Entry 8DHA (electron microscopy, 3.80 A resolution); this record covers chains B and C of the 3 polymer chains in the assembly.

Chain B:
Protein: Leptin receptor
From: Mus musculus
Reference sequence: P48356 (LEPR_MOUSE); residue numbers follow UniProt; this construct covers 330-839
Chain sequence (555 residues; numbered 330 to 884; the number before each row is that of its first residue):
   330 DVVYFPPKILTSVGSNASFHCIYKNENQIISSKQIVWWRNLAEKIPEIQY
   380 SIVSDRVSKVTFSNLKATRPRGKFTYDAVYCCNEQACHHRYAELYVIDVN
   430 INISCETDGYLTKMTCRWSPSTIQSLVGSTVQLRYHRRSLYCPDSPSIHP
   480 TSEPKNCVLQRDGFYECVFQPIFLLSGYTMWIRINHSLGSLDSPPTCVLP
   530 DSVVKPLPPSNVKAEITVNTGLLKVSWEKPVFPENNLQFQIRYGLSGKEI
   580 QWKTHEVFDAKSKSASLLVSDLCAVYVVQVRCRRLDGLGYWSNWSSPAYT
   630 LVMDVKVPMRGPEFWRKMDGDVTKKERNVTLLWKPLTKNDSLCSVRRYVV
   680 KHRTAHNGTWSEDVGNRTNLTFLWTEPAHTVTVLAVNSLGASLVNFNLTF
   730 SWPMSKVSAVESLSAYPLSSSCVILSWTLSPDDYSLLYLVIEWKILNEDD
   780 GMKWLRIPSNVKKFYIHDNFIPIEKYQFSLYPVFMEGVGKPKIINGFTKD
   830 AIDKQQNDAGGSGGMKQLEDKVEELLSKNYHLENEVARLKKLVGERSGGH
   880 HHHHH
Unresolved in the structure: 330-426, 631-884
Sequence notes: expression tag (840-884)
Cystine bridges: Cys434-Cys445, Cys471-Cys526, Cys486-Cys496
Covalently attached groups: N-acetylglucosamine (NAG) linked to Asn622
UniProt features mapped onto this chain:
  - region: His465 to Glu482 (Leptin-binding)
  - motif: Trp620 to Ser624 (WSXWS motif)
  - glycosylation (N-linked (GlcNAc...) asparagine): Asn345, Asn431, Asn514, Asn622, Asn657, Asn668, Asn686, Asn695, Asn698, Asn726
  - natural variant: Val541 (V541I: In strain: NZO), Asp600 (D600N: In strain: KK Obese), Val651 (V651I: In strain: NZO)
Reported in the primary citation:
  - mutagenesis - L370S: abolished signaling with Leptin (chain C)

Chain C:
Protein: Leptin
From: Mus musculus
Reference sequence: P41160 (LEP_MOUSE); residues 1-146 here correspond to UniProt positions 22-167 (UniProt number = residue number + 21)
Chain sequence (146 residues; numbered 1 to 146; the number before each row is that of its first residue):
     1 VPIQKVQDDTKTLIKTIVTRINDISHTQSVSAKQRVTGLDFIPGLHPILS
    51 LSKMDQTLAVYQQVLTSLPSQNVLQIANDLENLRDLLHLLAFSKSCSLPQ
   101 TSGLQKPESLDGVLEASLYSTEVVALSRLQGSLQDILQQLDVSPEC
Unresolved in the structure: 142-146
Reported in the primary citation:
  - disease-associated variants - N82K: decreased binding to Leptin receptor (chain B) (proposed by the authors, not directly observed)
  - contacts within the chain: Gln62-Arg84
  - conformationally variable residues (order/disorder transition): Ile24 to Leu39
  - mutagenesis - Y119A, S120A: abolished signaling with Leptin receptor (chain B)
  - mutagenesis - S117A: unchanged signaling with Leptin receptor (chain B)
  - mutagenesis - S117N: decreased signaling with Leptin receptor (chain B)
  - mutagenesis - S117N: decreased signaling in response to human LepR
  - mutagenesis - S117A: decreased signaling in response to mouse LepR
  - mutagenesis - D23L/S117N (approximately 90%): decreased signaling
  - disease-associated variants - D79Y, R84W, S120C (proposed by the authors, not directly observed)

How chain B and chain C interact:
Pairs across the interface - 14 pairs, chain B then chain C:
  Thr441(B) - Arg20(C)
  Thr441(B) - Gln75(C)
  Leu469(B) - Leu86(C)  hydrophobic
  Tyr470(B) - Val1(C)  hydrophobic
  Tyr470(B) - Lys5(C)  hydrogen bond
  Tyr470(B) - Asp9(C)  hydrogen bond
  Phe502(B) - Asn78(C)
  Leu503(B) - Asp79(C)
  Leu504(B) - Asp9(C)
  Leu504(B) - Asn82(C)
  Ser505(B) - Asn82(C)  hydrogen bond
  Glu563(B) - Lys15(C)
  Glu563(B) - Thr16(C)  hydrogen bond (side chain-backbone)
  Glu563(B) - Thr19(C)  hydrogen bond
Interface residues without a listed pair, chain B (13 interface residues in all): Tyr439, Ser468, Pro500, Phe561, Asn564
Interface residues without a listed pair, chain C (15 interface residues in all): Thr12, Leu13, Leu89
From the paper, about this interface:
  - residue pairs: Thr441(B)-Arg20(C), Tyr470(B)-Asp9(C), Ser505(B)-Asn82(C) (hydrogen bond), Glu563(B)-Thr16(C), Gln75(C)-Thr441(B), Asn82(C)-Leu503(B)
  - interface residues, chain B: Leu503(B), Leu504(B)
  - interface residues, chain C: Leu13(C), Leu86(C)

Overview:
The interface between chain B and chain C involves 13 residues on one side and 15 on the other, with 5
hydrogen bonds. Among the polar pairs are Tyr470(B)-Lys5(C), Tyr470(B)-Asp9(C) and Ser505(B)-Asn82(C). The
authors report contacts between Thr441(B) and Arg20(C), Tyr470(B) and Asp9(C) and Glu563(B) and Thr16(C) among
others; a hydrogen bond between Ser505(B) and Asn82(C). From the paper: Y119A and S120A of chain C abolish
signaling with Leptin receptor (chain B); interface residues Leu503(B), Leu504(B) and Leu13(C) among others; 7
substitutions were tested in all.
Here chain B is Leptin receptor and chain C is Leptin, both from Mus musculus. Entry 8DHA (Leptin-bound leptin
receptor complex- focused interaction) was determined by electron microscopy (same publication as 8DH8 and
8DH9).
